6HBA - chain A; structure by X-ray diffraction, 1.65 A resolution.

# Chain A
Molecule: Carbon dioxide concentrating mechanism protein CcmM
From: Synechococcus elongatus (strain PCC 7942)
Notes: fragment: SSUL domain 1
UniProt: Q03513 (CCMM_SYNE7); numbering as in UniProt (aligned over 225-313)
Chain sequence (92 residues; row label = number of the first residue in the row):
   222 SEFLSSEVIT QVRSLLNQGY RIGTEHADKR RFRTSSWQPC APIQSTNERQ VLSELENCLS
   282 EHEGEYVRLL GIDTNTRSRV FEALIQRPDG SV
Not modelled in the structure: 222-223, 313
Sequence notes: expression tag (222-224)
Curated features (UniProtKB/Swiss-Prot):
  - mutagenesis: R251 to R252 (Prevents RuBisCO condensation), C279 (C279S: About 2-fold increased doubling time, about 15% increase in CO(2) requirement)
Cystine bridges: C261-C279

# Overview
UniProt lists 3 mutagenesis sites.
Chain A is Carbon dioxide concentrating mechanism protein CcmM (Synechococcus elongatus (strain PCC 7942));
the structure, Crystal Structure of the small subunit-like domain 1 of CcmM from Synechococcus elongatus
(strain PCC 7942) ..., was determined by X-ray diffraction, deposited together with 6HBB and 6HBC.
